Entry 3RNG (X-ray diffraction, 2.81 A resolution); this record covers chains A and B of the 3 polymer chains in the assembly.

# Chain A
Molecule: Toluene o-xylene monooxygenase component
Source organism: Pseudomonas sp. OX1
Notes: EC 1.14.-.-
UniProt: Q6IV66 (Q6IV66_9PSED); numbering as in UniProt (aligned over 1-498)
Sequence (498 residues; each row starts with the number of its first residue):
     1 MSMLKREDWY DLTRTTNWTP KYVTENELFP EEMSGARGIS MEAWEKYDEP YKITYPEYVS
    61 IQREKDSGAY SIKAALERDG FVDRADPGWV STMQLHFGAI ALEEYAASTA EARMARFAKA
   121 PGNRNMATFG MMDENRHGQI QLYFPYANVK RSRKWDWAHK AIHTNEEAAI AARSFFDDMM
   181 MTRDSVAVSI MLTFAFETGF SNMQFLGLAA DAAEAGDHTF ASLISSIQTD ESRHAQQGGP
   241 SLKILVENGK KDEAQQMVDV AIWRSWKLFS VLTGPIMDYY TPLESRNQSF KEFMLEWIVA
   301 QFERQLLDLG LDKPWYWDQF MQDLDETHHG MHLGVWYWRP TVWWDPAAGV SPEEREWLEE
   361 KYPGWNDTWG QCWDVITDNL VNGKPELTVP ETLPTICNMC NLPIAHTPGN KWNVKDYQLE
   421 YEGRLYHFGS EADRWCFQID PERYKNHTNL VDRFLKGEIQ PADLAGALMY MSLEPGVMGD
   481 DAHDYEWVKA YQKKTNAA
Disordered / not traced: 1, 493-498
Construct notes: engineered mutation Glu167 (Trp in Q6IV66), Ser201 (Thr in Q6IV66), Lys445 (Glu in Q6IV66)
Bound ions: Fe ion site 1: Glu104, Glu134, His137 (together with hydroxide ion); Fe ion site 2: Glu134, Glu197, Glu231, His234 (together with hydroxide ion)
Ligand contacts:
  - hydroxide ion: Glu104, Glu134, His137, Glu197, Glu231, His234
  - hydroxide ion (OH), molecule 1: Glu104, Glu134, His137, Glu197, Glu231, His234
  - hydroxide ion (OH), molecule 2: Glu104, Glu134, His137, Glu197, Glu231

# Chain B
Molecule: Toluene o-xylene monooxygenase component
Source organism: Pseudomonas sp. OX1
Notes: EC 1.14.-.-
UniProt: Q6IV62 (Q6IV62_9PSED); residues 1-330 here = UniProt positions 1-330
Sequence (330 residues; numbered 1 to 330; the number before each row is that of its first residue):
     1 MSEQQPEALK PLKTWSHLAG NRRRPSEYEV VSTNLHYFTD NPERPWELDS NLPMQTWYKK
    61 YCFDSPLKHD DWNAFRDPDQ LVYRTYNLLQ DGQESYVQGL FDQLNDRGHD QMLTREWVET
   121 LARFYTPARY LFHALQMGSV YIHQIAPAST ITNCATYETA DHLRWLTHTA YRTRELANCY
   181 PDVGFGKRER DVWENDPAWQ GFRELIEKAL IAWDWGEAFT AINLVTKPAV EEALLQQLGS
   241 LAQSEGDTLL GLLAQAQKRD AERHRRWSSA LVKMALEKEG NREVLQKWVA KWEPLADKAI
   301 EAYCSALPDG ENAIVEAKSA SRYVRQMMGL
Disordered / not traced: 1-7, 330

# How chain A and chain B interact
Residue-residue contacts (184):
  Ser2(A) with Asp102(B), hydrogen bond (backbone-side chain); Asn105(B), hydrogen bond (backbone-side chain); Asp106(B), hydrogen bond (backbone-side chain)
  Met3(A) with Gln98(B); Asp102(B); Tyr171(B)
  Leu4(A) with Tyr171(B), hydrogen bond (backbone-side chain); Arg174(B); Glu175(B); Asn178(B)
  Asp8(A) with Arg174(B), hydrogen bond (backbone-side chain)
  Trp9(A) with Thr167(B); Tyr171(B); Arg174(B)
  Leu12(A) with Arg129(B); Ala170(B); Arg174(B); Gly186(B)
  Thr13(A) with Leu166(B); Ala170(B)
  Thr15(A) with Arg129(B), hydrogen bond (backbone-side chain); Tyr130(B), hydrogen bond (backbone-side chain)
  Thr16(A) with Tyr130(B); His133(B)
  Asn17(A) with Tyr130(B); Arg190(B), hydrogen bond (backbone-side chain)
  Trp18(A) with Ala134(B), hydrophobic; Arg190(B); Trp193(B); Glu194(B); Arg203(B); Glu207(B), hydrogen bond
  Thr19(A) with Arg190(B), hydrogen bond; Glu194(B), hydrogen bond (backbone-side chain); Arg203(B), hydrogen bond (backbone-side chain)
  Pro20(A) with Arg203(B); Glu207(B)
  Lys21(A) with Arg203(B); Glu207(B), hydrogen bond (backbone-side chain)
  Tyr22(A) with Gln200(B), hydrogen bond; Arg203(B); Glu204(B); Glu207(B), hydrogen bond (backbone-side chain); Lys208(B)
  Val23(A) with Glu207(B); Ile211(B), hydrophobic
  Glu27(A) with Ile211(B); Trp213(B)
  Leu28(A) with Leu210(B), hydrophobic; Ile211(B), hydrophobic
  Pro30(A) with Trp213(B), hydrophobic
  Glu32(A) with Pro53(B); Trp57(B)
  Met33(A) with Met54(B), hydrophobic; Trp57(B)
  Tyr55(A) with Tyr86(B), hydrogen bond; Gln90(B); Glu94(B); Ala160(B); Arg164(B); Thr167(B)
  Pro56(A) with Glu94(B); Gln98(B)
  Tyr58(A) with Tyr83(B), hydrogen bond
  Val59(A) with Asn87(B); Asp91(B)
  Ser60(A) with Asp91(B)
  Gln62(A) with Tyr83(B), hydrogen bond; Asn87(B)
  Arg63(A) with Leu88(B); Asp91(B), salt bridge
  Asp66(A) with Tyr83(B); Arg84(B)
  Leu102(A) with Leu35(B)
  Glu103(A) with Tyr37(B), hydrogen bond
  Tyr105(A) with Leu35(B), hydrophobic; His36(B); Ser149(B), hydrogen bond (side chain-backbone); Thr152(B); Asn153(B), hydrogen bond
  Ala106(A) with Tyr37(B), hydrophobic
  Ser108(A) with His143(B), hydrogen bond
  Thr109(A) with His143(B), hydrogen bond; Gln144(B)
  Ala112(A) with Val140(B); His143(B); Gln144(B)
  Arg113(A) with Met54(B); Tyr58(B), hydrogen bond; Gln144(B)
  Ala115(A) with Val140(B)
  Arg116(A) with Met137(B); Val140(B); Gln144(B); Leu210(B), hydrogen bond (side chain-backbone); Trp213(B)
  Phe117(A) with Tyr141(B), hydrophobic; Gln144(B); Trp213(B), hydrophobic
  Arg124(A) with His133(B), hydrogen bond
  Asn125(A) with His133(B); Gln136(B), hydrogen bond; Leu163(B); Leu166(B)
  Thr128(A) with Gln136(B), hydrogen bond; Thr159(B)
  Phe129(A) with Leu163(B), hydrophobic
  Met131(A) with Val140(B), hydrophobic; Thr156(B)
  Met132(A) with Tyr83(B); Tyr86(B), hydrophobic; Thr156(B)
  Asn135(A) with Tyr83(B); Asn153(B); Tyr157(B), hydrogen bond
  Arg136(A) with Tyr83(B)
  Gln139(A) with Val31(B); Val82(B); Tyr83(B); Asn153(B); Tyr157(B), hydrogen bond
  Leu142(A) with Trp15(B); Val31(B); Leu35(B), hydrophobic
  Tyr143(A) with Val31(B), hydrophobic
  Tyr146(A) with Thr14(B), hydrogen bond; Trp15(B); Val30(B)
  Val149(A) with Pro11(B); Leu12(B); Trp15(B), hydrophobic
  Lys150(A) with Pro11(B); Leu12(B)
  Ser152(A) with Pro11(B)
  Arg153(A) with Leu9(B); Lys10(B), hydrogen bond (side chain-backbone); Leu12(B)
  Trp155(A) with Trp15(B)
  Asp156(A) with Trp15(B); Ser16(B), hydrogen bond (side chain-backbone)
  His159(A) with His17(B), hydrogen bond; Thr33(B), hydrogen bond (side chain-backbone); Asn34(B); Leu35(B)
  Ile162(A) with Tyr37(B), hydrophobic
  His163(A) with Asn34(B), hydrogen bond (side chain-backbone); His36(B); Tyr37(B); Asp40(B), salt bridge
  Ile170(A) with Glu47(B)
  Arg173(A) with Tyr37(B); Glu47(B), salt bridge
  Ser174(A) with Glu47(B)
  Asp177(A) with Tyr37(B), hydrogen bond; Trp46(B); Glu47(B), hydrogen bond (side chain-backbone); Leu48(B)
  Asp178(A) with Leu48(B)
  Met181(A) with Trp46(B), hydrophobic; Met54(B)
  Thr182(A) with Trp46(B); Leu48(B); Met54(B)
  Arg183(A) with Met54(B)
  Glu442(A) with Asp49(B)
  Arg443(A) with Leu48(B); Asp49(B), hydrogen bond (backbone-backbone); Leu52(B)
  Tyr444(A) with Leu48(B), hydrophobic; Asp49(B)
  Lys445(A) with Asp49(B)
  Asn446(A) with Arg44(B), hydrogen bond (backbone-side chain); Asp49(B), hydrogen bond (backbone-side chain); Ser50(B), hydrogen bond; Asn51(B)
  His447(A) with Arg44(B); Glu47(B), salt bridge; Leu48(B)
  Arg453(A) with Glu47(B), salt bridge
  Glu474(A) with Leu9(B)
  Pro475(A) with Ala8(B); Leu9(B), hydrogen bond (backbone-backbone)
  Gly476(A) with Leu9(B)
  Val477(A) with Leu9(B)
Also at the interface, not in a pair above, chain A (87 interface residues in all): Phe29, Glu45, Tyr70, Pro145, Arg151, Ala158, Lys160
Also at the interface, not in a pair above, chain B (87 interface residues in all): Lys13, Pro25, Glu27, Pro45, Phe101, Asp161, Thr173

# Overview
The chain A/chain B interface involves 87 residues from each chain; the contacts include 43 hydrogen bonds and
5 salt bridges. Polar pairs include Arg63(A)-Asp91(B), His163(A)-Asp40(B) and Arg173(A)-Glu47(B). Bound to
chain A: 3 copies of hydroxide ion.
Here chain A is Toluene o-xylene monooxygenase component and chain B is Toluene o-xylene monooxygenase
component, both from Pseudomonas sp. OX1. Entry 3RNG (Structure of the Toluene/o-Xylene Monooxygenase
Hydroxylase T201S/W167E Double Mutant) was determined by X-ray diffraction (same publication as 3RN9, 3RNA,
3RNB, 3RNC, 3RNE and 3RNF).
